PDB entry 4UCX | X-ray diffraction, 1.95 A resolution | chains A and Q

[Chain A]
Name: Hydrogenase (nife) small subunit hyda
Source organism: Desulfovibrio fructosivorans
Notes: EC 1.12.2.1
UniProtKB: P18187 (PHNS_DESFR); residues 1-264 here correspond to UniProt positions 51-314 (UniProt number = residue number + 50)
Sequence (264 residues; numbered 1 to 264; the number before each row is that of its first residue):
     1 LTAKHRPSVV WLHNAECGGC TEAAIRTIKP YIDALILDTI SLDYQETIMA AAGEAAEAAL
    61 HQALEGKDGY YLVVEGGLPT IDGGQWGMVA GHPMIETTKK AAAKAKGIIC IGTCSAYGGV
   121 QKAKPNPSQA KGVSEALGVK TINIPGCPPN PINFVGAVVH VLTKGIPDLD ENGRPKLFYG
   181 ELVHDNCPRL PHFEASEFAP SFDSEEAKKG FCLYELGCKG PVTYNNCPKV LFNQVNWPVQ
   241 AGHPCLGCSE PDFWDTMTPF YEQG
Disordered / not traced: 1-2
Sequence notes: engineered mutation Gly18 (Thr68 in P18187)
Ion coordination: 4Fe-4S cluster Fe site 1: Cys17, Cys20, Cys114, Cys147; 4Fe-4S cluster Fe site 2: His184, Cys187, Cys212, Cys218; 3Fe-4S cluster Fe: Cys227, Cys245, Cys248
Ligand contacts:
  - 3Fe-4S cluster (F3S): Val183, Thr223, Asn225, Cys227, Phe232, Trp237, Pro238, Cys245, Leu246, Gly247, Cys248, Ser249
  - 4Fe-4S cluster (SF4), molecule 1: Glu16, Cys17, Gly18, Gly19, Cys20, Glu75, Gly112, Thr113, Cys114, Gly146, Cys147, Pro148
  - 4Fe-4S cluster (SF4), molecule 2: Val183, His184, Cys187, Arg189, Leu190, Phe193, Cys212, Leu213, Tyr214, Cys218, Gly220, Pro221, Val239
Reported in the primary citation:
  - mutagenesis - T18G: decreased catalytic activity on HDE
  - mutagenesis - T18G: decreased catalytic activity on oxidize H2
  - mutagenesis - T18G (1.5-fold): increased catalytic activity on kout

[Chain Q]
Name: Nickel-dependent hydrogenase large subunit
Source organism: Desulfovibrio fructosivorans
Notes: EC 1.12.2.1
UniProtKB: P18188 (PHNL_DESFR); residues 2-549 here = UniProt positions 2-549
Sequence (563 residues; each row starts with the number of its first residue; numbers below 1 keep their minus sign (Ala-13 is residue -13)):
   -13 ASWSHPQFEK GASGAAESKP TPQSTFTGPI VVDPITRIEG HLRIMVEVEN GKVKDAWSSS
    47 QLFRGLEIIL KGRDPRDAQH FTQRACGVCT YVHALASSRC VDDAVKVSIP ANARMMRNLV
   107 MASQYLHDHL VHFYHLHALD WVDVTAALKA DPNKAAKLAA SIAPARPGNS AKALKAVQDK
   167 LKAFVESGQL GIFTNAYFLG GHKAYYLPPE VDLIATAHYL EALHMQVKAA SAMAILGGKN
   227 PHTQFTVVGG CSNYQGLTKD PLANYLALSK EVCQFVNECY IPDLLAVAGF YKDWGGIGGT
   287 SNYLAFGEFA TDDSSPEKHL ATSQFPSGVI TGRDLGKVDN VDLGAIYEDV KYSWYAPGGD
   347 GKHPYDGVTD PKYTKLDDKD HYSWMKAPRY KGKAMEVGPL ARTFIAYAKG QPDFKKVVDM
   407 VLGKLSVPAT ALHSTLGRTA ARGIETAIVC ANMEKWIKEM ADSGAKDNTL CAKWEMPEES
   467 KGVGLADAPR GALSHWIRIK GKKIDNFQLV VPSTWNLGPR GAQGDKSPVE EALIGTPIAD
   527 PKRPVEILRT VHAFDPCIAC GVH
Disordered / not traced: -13 to 5
Sequence notes: expression tag (-13 to 1)
Modified / non-standard residues: Cys75 (s-oxy cysteine; CSX)
Disulfides: Cys259-Cys436
Ion coordination: Mg2+ site 1: Glu53, Leu495; Ni2+: Cys72, Cys75, Cys543, Cys546; carbonmonoxide-(dicyano) iron Fe: Cys75, Cys546; Mg2+ site 2 near Asn181 (its only coordinating residue here)
Ligand contacts: carbonmonoxide-(dicyano) iron (FCO): Cys75, Val78, His79, Ala474, Pro475, Arg476, Leu479, Val497, Pro498, Ser499, Cys543, Cys546
Reported in the primary citation:
  - conformationally variable residues (side-chain flip): Glu25
  - post-translational modification sites: Cys75

[Chain A / chain Q interface]
Residue-residue contacts (168; chain A residue first):
  His5(A) with Gln175(Q), hydrogen bond
  Arg6(A) with Phe170(Q); Ser173(Q), hydrogen bond; Gln175(Q), hydrogen bond (backbone-side chain)
  His13(A) with His27(Q), hydrogen bond (backbone-side chain)
  Asn14(A) with His27(Q), hydrogen bond (backbone-side chain); Leu48(Q)
  Ala15(A) with Leu48(Q), hydrophobic
  Glu16(A) with Glu25(Q); His27(Q), salt bridge; Arg50(Q); Ala545(Q)
  Cys17(A) with Glu25(Q); Arg50(Q); Arg70(Q); Ala71(Q); Cys72(Q); Gly73(Q), hydrogen bond (backbone-backbone); His228(Q)
  Gly18(A) with Glu25(Q), hydrogen bond (backbone-side chain)
  Gly19(A) with Gly73(Q); Pro227(Q)
  Glu22(A) with Gly73(Q); Val74(Q); His113(Q); Pro227(Q)
  Ala23(A) with Pro227(Q)
  Ile25(A) with Gln212(Q), hydrogen bond (backbone-side chain); Val213(Q)
  Arg26(A) with His113(Q), hydrogen bond; Gln212(Q), hydrogen bond; Ala216(Q); Asn226(Q), hydrogen bond; Pro227(Q)
  Ile28(A) with Val213(Q), hydrophobic
  Tyr31(A) with His210(Q)
  Ile32(A) with Leu209(Q), hydrophobic
  Asp33(A) with Leu209(Q); His210(Q), salt bridge
  Ile36(A) with Phe170(Q)
  Leu37(A) with Phe170(Q), hydrophobic
  Ser41(A) with Gln175(Q)
  Leu42(A) with Gly177(Q); Ile178(Q), hydrogen bond (backbone-backbone)
  Asp43(A) with Gly177(Q)
  Glu46(A) with Thr22(Q); Arg23(Q), hydrogen bond (backbone-backbone); His27(Q), salt bridge
  Thr47(A) with Arg23(Q); Ile24(Q); Leu122(Q)
  Ile48(A) with Arg23(Q); Ile178(Q)
  Met49(A) with Thr22(Q); Arg23(Q), hydrogen bond (backbone-side chain); Ile178(Q)
  Ala50(A) with Arg23(Q), hydrogen bond (backbone-side chain); Leu125(Q), hydrophobic; Ile178(Q), hydrogen bond (backbone-backbone); Ala182(Q), hydrophobic
  Ala51(A) with Thr22(Q), hydrogen bond (backbone-side chain); Thr180(Q); Asn181(Q)
  Ala52(A) with Val18(Q), hydrophobic; Pro20(Q); Thr22(Q); Tyr183(Q), hydrogen bond (backbone-side chain); Leu534(Q), hydrophobic
  Gly53(A) with Val18(Q); Asp19(Q); Pro20(Q), hydrogen bond (backbone-backbone)
  Ala55(A) with Asn181(Q), hydrogen bond (backbone-side chain); Tyr183(Q), hydrophobic
  Ala58(A) with Asn181(Q)
  Ala59(A) with Asn181(Q)
  Gln62(A) with Thr180(Q); Asn181(Q)
  Asp82(A) with Tyr359(Q)
  Gln85(A) with Tyr359(Q)
  Trp86(A) with Gln47(Q); Leu48(Q); Phe49(Q), hydrogen bond (backbone-backbone); Pro357(Q), hydrophobic; Tyr359(Q); Trp370(Q), hydrophobic
  Gly87(A) with Gln47(Q)
  Met88(A) with Gln47(Q), hydrogen bond (backbone-backbone); Tyr359(Q); Leu362(Q), hydrophobic
  Val89(A) with Asp19(Q); Pro20(Q), hydrophobic; His27(Q)
  Ala90(A) with Asp19(Q), hydrogen bond (backbone-side chain)
  Gly91(A) with Asp19(Q); Leu362(Q)
  Met94(A) with His27(Q)
  Val120(A) with Leu52(Q), hydrophobic; Ile55(Q)
  Gln121(A) with Arg50(Q); Ile55(Q)
  Ala123(A) with Ile55(Q); Arg59(Q)
  Lys124(A) with Ile55(Q); Arg59(Q), hydrogen bond (backbone-side chain)
  Pro125(A) with Ile54(Q), hydrophobic; Ile55(Q)
  Pro127(A) with Arg50(Q); Ile54(Q), hydrophobic; Ile55(Q)
  Cys147(A) with Arg70(Q), hydrogen bond (backbone-side chain); Lys225(Q); His228(Q)
  Pro148(A) with Pro227(Q); His228(Q)
  Phe202(A) with Val233(Q), hydrophobic; Ser238(Q); Tyr240(Q), hydrogen bond (backbone-side chain)
  Asp203(A) with Tyr240(Q); Cys457(Q); Lys459(Q)
  Ala207(A) with Tyr240(Q)
  Lys208(A) with Tyr240(Q); Asn454(Q)
  Phe232(A) with Lys225(Q)
  Asn233(A) with Ala216(Q); Ser217(Q), hydrogen bond (backbone-side chain); Ala220(Q); Lys225(Q); Asn226(Q), hydrogen bond (side chain-backbone)
  Val235(A) with Ser217(Q); Ala220(Q), hydrophobic
  Asn236(A) with Ala220(Q), hydrogen bond (side chain-backbone); Ile221(Q), hydrogen bond (side chain-backbone); Gly224(Q)
  Trp237(A) with Gly224(Q), hydrogen bond (backbone-backbone)
  Pro238(A) with Gly224(Q); Lys225(Q); Gln230(Q)
  Gln240(A) with Gln241(Q), hydrogen bond
  Ala241(A) with Gly224(Q); Ser238(Q), hydrogen bond (backbone-side chain); Asn239(Q), hydrogen bond (backbone-backbone)
  Gly242(A) with Ser238(Q)
  His243(A) with His66(Q); Gln230(Q); Thr232(Q); Val233(Q); Ser238(Q)
  Pro244(A) with Gln230(Q), hydrogen bond (backbone-side chain)
  Cys245(A) with Gln230(Q)
  Leu246(A) with His66(Q); Gln230(Q)
  Trp254(A) with Arg59(Q), hydrogen bond (backbone-side chain); His66(Q); Phe67(Q), hydrophobic; Arg70(Q)
  Asp255(A) with Arg59(Q), salt bridge
  Thr258(A) with Arg59(Q); Asp63(Q)
  Pro259(A) with Asp63(Q)
  Phe260(A) with Asp63(Q), hydrogen bond (backbone-side chain); His66(Q); Phe67(Q), hydrophobic
  Tyr261(A) with Arg62(Q); Gln65(Q), hydrogen bond; His66(Q), hydrogen bond; Thr232(Q)
  Glu262(A) with Arg62(Q), salt bridge
Other interface residues (no listed pair), chain A (85 interface residues in all): Lys4, Thr27, Tyr44, Gln45, Glu54, Ala56, Pro79, Ser128, Ser204, Gln234
Other interface residues (no listed pair), chain Q (76 interface residues in all): Gly26, Arg29, Gly51, Asp60, His121, Phe179, Phe184, Leu206, Asn250

[In short]
Chain A and chain Q form an interface of 85 and 76 residues respectively; the contacts include 39 hydrogen
bonds and 5 salt bridges. Among the polar pairs are Glu16(A)-His27(Q), Asp33(A)-His210(Q) and
Glu46(A)-His27(Q). The paper reports that T18G of chain A reduces catalytic activity on HDE; a modification
site at Cys75(Q).
Chain A is Hydrogenase (nife) small subunit hyda and chain Q is Nickel-dependent hydrogenase large subunit,
both from Desulfovibrio fructosivorans; the structure, Structure of the T18G small subunit mutant of D.
fructosovorans NiFe- hydrogenase, was determined by X-ray diffraction together with 4UCQ and 4UCW from the
same study.
